6HZ9 - chains H and I of the 14 polymer chains in the assembly; structure by electron microscopy, 4.80 A resolution (low resolution: residue-level contacts below are approximate; hydrogen-bond / salt-bridge calls are withheld).

== Chain H (and I) ==
Protein: 5-methylcytosine-specific restriction enzyme B
Organism: Escherichia coli (strain K12)
Notes: EC 3.1.21.-; chain I of this document is another copy of the same molecule, construct and numbering; everything in this record applies to it too
UniProtKB: P15005 (MCRB_ECOLI); numbering as in UniProt (aligned over 162-459)
Amino-acid sequence (307 residues; numbered 162 to 468; the number before each row is that of its first residue):
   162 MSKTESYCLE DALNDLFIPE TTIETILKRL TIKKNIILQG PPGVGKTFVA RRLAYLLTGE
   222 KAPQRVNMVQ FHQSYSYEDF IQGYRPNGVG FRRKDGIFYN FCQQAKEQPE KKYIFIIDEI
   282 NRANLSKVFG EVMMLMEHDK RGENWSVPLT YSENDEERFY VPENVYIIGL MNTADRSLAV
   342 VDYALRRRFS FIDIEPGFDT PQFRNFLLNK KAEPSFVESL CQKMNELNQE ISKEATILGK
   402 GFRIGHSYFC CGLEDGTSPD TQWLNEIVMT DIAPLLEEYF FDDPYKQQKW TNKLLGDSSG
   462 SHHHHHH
Disordered / not traced: 162-167, 458-468
Differences from the reference sequence: expression tag (460-468)
Curated features (UniProtKB/Swiss-Prot):
  - binding site (GTP): G201 to T208, D300 to G303, N333 to D336
Bound ions: Mg2+: T208 (together with GMP-PNP)
Ligand contacts:
  - GMP-PNP (GNP; phosphoaminophosphonic acid-guanylate ester), molecule 1: D176, L177, F178, P202, P203, G204, V205, G206, K207, T208, F209, D279, E280, N333, F367, H407, S408, C411, C412
  - GMP-PNP (GNP), molecule 2: E298, D300, K301, A345, R348, R349
From the paper describing this entry:
  - mutagenesis - R348A: decreased catalytic activity
  - mutagenesis - R283A: abolished catalytic activity on GTP (citing earlier work)

== Interface between chain H and chain I ==
Pairs across the interface - 53 pairs, chain H then chain I:
  P203(H) - R348(I)
  G204(H) - R348(I)
  T208(H) - K301(I)
  T208(H) - W306(I)
  R212(H) - N305(I)
  M229(H) - M295(I)
  M229(H) - V308(I)
  M229(H) - P309(I)
  Q231(H) - G291(I)
  Q231(H) - E292(I)
  Q231(H) - M295(I)
  H233(H) - S287(I)
  H233(H) - K288(I)
  H233(H) - G291(I)
  H233(H) - E292(I)
  H233(H) - T311(I)
  Q234(H) - K288(I)
  S235(H) - K288(I)
  Y236(H) - E292(I)
  Y236(H) - L310(I)
  Y236(H) - T311(I)
  D240(H) - T311(I)
  P247(H) - F252(I)
  G249(H) - G251(I)
  R253(H) - E314(I)
  K255(H) - S313(I)
  K255(H) - E314(I)
  I258(H) - P309(I)
  N261(H) - D316(I)
  Q265(H) - D316(I)
  D279(H) - M295(I)
  R283(H) - M294(I)
  R283(H) - D343(I)
  A335(H) - Y344(I)
  D336(H) - D343(I)
  F403(H) - Y344(I)
  S408(H) - R348(I)
  C412(H) - H299(I)
  E427(H) - K189(I)
  E427(H) - R190(I)
  T431(H) - R190(I)
  T431(H) - S351(I)
  T431(H) - F352(I)
  D432(H) - R190(I)
  D432(H) - S351(I)
  P435(H) - R347(I)
  L436(H) - Y344(I)
  E438(H) - K401(I)
  E439(H) - R337(I)
  E439(H) - R347(I)
  Y440(H) - Y344(I)
  F442(H) - R337(I)
  D443(H) - T397(I)
Interface residues without a listed pair, chain H (44 interface residues in all): N228, R246, N248, V250, E280, N333, Y409, I428, P445
Interface residues without a listed pair, chain I (42 interface residues in all): K194, Q200, Y238, E239, Y245, V250, Y312, N315, V342, A345, I353, A396

== Overview ==
Chain H and chain I form an interface of 44 and 42 residues respectively. Ligands of chain H: GMP-PNP. UniProt
lists 16 GTP-binding residues on chain H. The paper reports that R348A of chain H reduces catalytic activity;
R283A of chain H abolishes catalytic activity on GTP.
Both chains are 5-methylcytosine-specific restriction enzyme B (Escherichia coli (strain K12)). Entry 6HZ9
(Structure of McrBC without DNA binding domains (Class 5)) was determined by electron microscopy (same
publication as 6HZ4, 6HZ5, 6HZ6, 6HZ7 and 6HZ8).
